Entry 1PUE (X-ray diffraction, 2.10 A resolution); this record covers chains A and E of the 3 polymer chains in the assembly.

== Chain A ==
Molecule: 16-nt DNA strand
Sequence (16 nucleotides; numbered 1 to 16; the number before each row is that of its first residue):
     1 AAAAAGGGGA AGTGGG

== Chain E ==
Name: Protein (transcription factor PU.1 (tf PU.1))
Organism: Mus musculus
UniProtKB: P17433 (SPI1_MOUSE); residues 171-259 here = UniProt positions 171-259
Sequence (89 residues; numbered 171 to 259; the number before each row is that of its first residue):
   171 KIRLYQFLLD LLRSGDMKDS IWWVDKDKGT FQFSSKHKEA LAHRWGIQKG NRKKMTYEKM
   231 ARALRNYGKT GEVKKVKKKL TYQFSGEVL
Not modelled in the structure: 259
Sequence notes: conflict Glu228 (Gln in P17433)
Swiss-Prot annotation at these positions:
  - DNA-binding region: Ile172 to Ser255 (ETS)
  - binding site (DNA): Lys219, Arg232, Arg235, Lys245

== Interface between chain A and chain E ==
Residue-residue contacts (18):
  DA5(A) - Ser205(E)  hydrogen bond to the phosphate
  DA5(A) - Lys208(E)  salt bridge to the phosphate
  DA5(A) - Lys249(E)  sugar contact
  DA5(A) - Leu250(E)  phosphate contact
  DG6(A) - Tyr227(E)  phosphate contact
  DG6(A) - Lys245(E)  salt bridge to the phosphate
  DG6(A) - Lys248(E)  phosphate contact
  DG6(A) - Lys249(E)  phosphate contact
  DG6(A) - Leu250(E)  hydrogen bond to the phosphate
  DG7(A) - Arg235(E)  base contact
  DG7(A) - Lys245(E)  phosphate contact
  DG8(A) - Arg232(E)  hydrogen bond to the base
  DG8(A) - Arg235(E)  hydrogen bond to the base
  DG9(A) - Arg232(E)  hydrogen bond to the base
  DA10(A) - Arg232(E)  base contact
  DT13(A) - Arg222(E)  phosphate contact
  DG14(A) - Arg222(E)  salt bridge to the phosphate
  DG15(A) - Lys171(E)  sugar contact
Interface residues without a listed pair, chain A (10 interface residues in all): DA4
Interface residues without a listed pair, chain E (13 interface residues in all): Glu228, Tyr252

== Overview ==
Chain A and chain E form an interface of 10 and 13 residues respectively, with 5 hydrogen bonds and 3 salt
bridges. Polar contacts include DG8(A)-Arg232(E), DG8(A)-Arg235(E) and DG9(A)-Arg232(E). UniProt lists a
DNA-binding region and 4 DNA-binding residues on chain E.
Chain A is a 16-nt DNA strand and chain E is Protein (transcription factor PU.1 (tf PU.1)) (Mus musculus); the
structure, PU.1 ets domain-DNA complex, was determined by X-ray diffraction.
